1F95 - chains B and D of the 4 polymer chains in the assembly; structure by solution NMR.

Chain B:
Protein: Dynein
Source organism: Rattus norvegicus
Notes: fragment: 8kda light chain
Reference sequence: P63170 (DYL1_RAT); residue numbers follow UniProt; this construct covers 1-89
Sequence (89 residues; row label = number of the first residue in the row):
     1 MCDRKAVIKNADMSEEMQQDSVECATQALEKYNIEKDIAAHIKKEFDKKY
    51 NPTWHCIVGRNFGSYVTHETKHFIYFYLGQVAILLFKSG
UniProt features mapped onto this chain:
  - region: Thr-67 to Gly-89 (Interaction with ESR1)
  - modified residue: Lys-36 (N6-acetyllysine), Ser-88 (Phosphoserine)
  - cross-link: Lys-43 (Glycyl lysine isopeptide (Lys-Gly) (interchain with G-Cter in SUMO2))

Chain D:
Protein: BCL2-like 11 (apoptosis facilitator)
Notes: fragment: dlc8 binding region
Reference sequence: O43521 (B2L11_HUMAN); residues 1-9 here correspond to UniProt positions 108-116 (UniProt number = residue number + 107)
Sequence (9 residues; each row starts with the number of its first residue):
     1 MSCDKSTQT
From the paper describing this entry:
  - mutagenesis - T7A, T7I: abolished binding to Dynein (chain B) (citing earlier work)

How chain B and chain D interact:
Residue-residue contacts (28):
  Asn-10(B) / Lys-5(D)
  Gly-59(B) / Thr-9(D)
  Asn-61(B) / Thr-9(D)
  Phe-62(B) / Gln-8(D)
  Phe-62(B) / Thr-9(D)
  Gly-63(B) / Thr-7(D)
  Gly-63(B) / Gln-8(D)
  Ser-64(B) / Ser-6(D)
  Ser-64(B) / Thr-7(D)
  Tyr-65(B) / Asp-4(D)
  Val-66(B) / Asp-4(D)
  Val-66(B) / Lys-5(D)
  Thr-67(B) / Cys-3(D)
  Thr-67(B) / Asp-4(D)
  His-68(B) / Met-1(D)
  His-68(B) / Ser-2(D)
  His-68(B) / Cys-3(D)
  Glu-69(B) / Met-1(D)
  Glu-69(B) / Ser-2(D)
  Thr-70(B) / Met-1(D)
  Thr-70(B) / Ser-2(D)
  Phe-73(B) / Lys-5(D)
  Tyr-75(B) / Thr-7(D)
  Tyr-75(B) / Gln-8(D)
  Tyr-75(B) / Thr-9(D)
  Tyr-77(B) / Thr-9(D)
  Ala-82(B) / Thr-9(D)
  Leu-84(B) / Thr-7(D)
Interface residues without a listed pair, chain B (19 interface residues in all): Lys-9, Arg-60
The authors on this interface:
  - hot spots on chain D (mutagenesis) - K5E: abolished binding to Dynein (chain B) (citing earlier work)

Overview:
Chain B and chain D form an interface of 19 and 9 residues respectively. The paper reports that T7A, T7I and
K5E of chain D abolish binding to Dynein (chain B).
Here chain B is Dynein (Rattus norvegicus) and chain D is BCL2-like 11 (apoptosis facilitator). Entry 1F95
(Solution structure of dynein light chain 8 (DLC8) and bim peptide complex) was determined by solution NMR
(same publication as 1F96).
